Entry 9CB3 (electron microscopy, 3.47 A resolution); this record covers chains A and B of the 3 polymer chains in the assembly.

# Chain A
Protein: Cyclin-F
Source organism: Homo sapiens
UniProt: P41002 (CCNF_HUMAN); residues 1-636 here = UniProt positions 1-636
Chain sequence (636 residues; each row starts with the number of its first residue):
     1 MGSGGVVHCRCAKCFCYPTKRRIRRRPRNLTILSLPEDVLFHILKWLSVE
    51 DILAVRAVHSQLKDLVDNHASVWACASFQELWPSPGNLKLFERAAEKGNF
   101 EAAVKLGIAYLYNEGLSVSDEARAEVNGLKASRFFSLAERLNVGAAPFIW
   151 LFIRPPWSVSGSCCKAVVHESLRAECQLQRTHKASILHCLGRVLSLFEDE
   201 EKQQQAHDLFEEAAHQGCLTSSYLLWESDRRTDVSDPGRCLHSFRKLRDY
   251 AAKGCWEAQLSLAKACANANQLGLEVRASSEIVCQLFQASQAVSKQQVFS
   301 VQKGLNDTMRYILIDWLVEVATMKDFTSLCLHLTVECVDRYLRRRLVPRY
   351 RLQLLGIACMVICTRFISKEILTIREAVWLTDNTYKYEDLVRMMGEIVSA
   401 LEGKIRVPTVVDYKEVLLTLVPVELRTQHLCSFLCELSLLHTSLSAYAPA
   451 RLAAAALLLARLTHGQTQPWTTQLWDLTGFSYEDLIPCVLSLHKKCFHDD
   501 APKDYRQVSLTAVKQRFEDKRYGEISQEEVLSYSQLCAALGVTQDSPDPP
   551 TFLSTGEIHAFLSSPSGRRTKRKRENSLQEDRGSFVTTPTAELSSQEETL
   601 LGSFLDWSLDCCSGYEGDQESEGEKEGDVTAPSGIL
Disordered / not traced: 1-26, 546-636
From the paper describing this entry:
  - contacts within the chain: F78-L90, V49-L90
  - mutagenesis - M309A/L313A (9-fold): decreased binding to E2F1 peptide

# Chain B
Protein: S-phase kinase-associated protein 1
Source organism: Homo sapiens
Notes: fragment: BTB domain
UniProt: P63208 (SKP1_HUMAN); residue numbers follow UniProt; this construct covers 1-163
Chain sequence (163 residues; each row starts with the number of its first residue):
     1 MPSIKLQSSDGEIFEVDVEIAKQSVTIKTMLEDLGMDDEGDDDPVPLPNV
    51 NAAILKKVIQWCTHHKDDPPPPEDDENKEKRTDDIPVWDQEFLKVDQGTL
   101 FELILAANYLDIKGLLDVTCKTVANMIKGKTPEEIRKTFNIKNDFTEEEE
   151 AQVRKENQWCEEK
Disordered / not traced: 39-46, 70-79, 113-114, 161-163

# Chain A / chain B interface
Pairs across the interface (26; chain A residue first):
  L30(A) with G98(B); F101(B); L105(B), hydrophobic
  T31(A) with F101(B)
  I32(A) with F101(B)
  L35(A) with F101(B), hydrophobic
  V39(A) with I104(B), hydrophobic
  H42(A) with C120(B)
  I43(A) with V123(B), hydrophobic
  W46(A) with K121(B)
  L47(A) with A124(B), hydrophobic; I127(B), hydrophobic
  D51(A) with K128(B)
  L53(A) with N157(B); C160(B), hydrophobic
  A54(A) with P132(B)
  V55(A) with I127(B), hydrophobic
  A57(A) with R136(B); F145(B); V153(B), hydrophobic
  V58(A) with R136(B)
  H59(A) with D144(B), salt bridge; F145(B)
  S60(A) with F145(B)
  G86(A) with W159(B)
  S300(A) with D83(B)
Other interface residues (no listed pair), chain A (22 interface residues in all): E50, N87, V301
Other interface residues (no listed pair), chain B (25 interface residues in all): R81, N108, L116, D117, F139, I141

# In short
22 residues of chain A face 25 of chain B across their interface, with 1 salt bridge. The salt-bridged pair is
H59(A)-D144(B). The paper reports that M309A/L313A of chain A reduce binding to E2F1 peptide; contacts within
the chain involving L90(A), F78(A) and V49(A).
Here chain A is Cyclin-F and chain B is S-phase kinase-associated protein 1, both from Homo sapiens. Entry
9CB3 (E2F1-Cyclin F Interface) was determined by electron microscopy.
